3REI - chains C and I of the 10 polymer chains in the assembly; structure by X-ray diffraction, 2.65 A resolution.

Chain C:
Name: Histone H2A type1
Source organism: Xenopus laevis
UniProt: P06897 (H2A1_XENLA); residues 1-129 here correspond to UniProt positions 2-130 (UniProt number = residue number + 1)
Chain sequence (129 residues; numbered 1 to 129; the number before each row is that of its first residue):
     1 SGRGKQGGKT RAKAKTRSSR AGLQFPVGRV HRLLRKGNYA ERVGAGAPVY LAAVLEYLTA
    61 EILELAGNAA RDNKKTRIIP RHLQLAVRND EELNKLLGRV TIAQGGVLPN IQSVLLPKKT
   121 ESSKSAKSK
Not modelled in the structure: 1-13, 120-129
Sequence notes: variant Arg99 (Gly100 in P06897), Ser123 (Ala124 in P06897)
Curated features (UniProtKB/Swiss-Prot):
  - modified residue: Ser1 (N-acetylserine), Lys5 (N6-(2-hydroxyisobutyryl)lysine), Lys9 (N6-(2-hydroxyisobutyryl)lysine), Lys36 (N6-(2-hydroxyisobutyryl)lysine), Lys74 (N6-(2-hydroxyisobutyryl)lysine), Lys75 (N6-(2-hydroxyisobutyryl)lysine), Lys95 (N6-(2-hydroxyisobutyryl)lysine), Gln104 (N5-methylglutamine), Lys118 (N6-(2-hydroxyisobutyryl)lysine)
  - cross-link (Glycyl lysine isopeptide (Lys-Gly)): Lys13 (interchain with G-Cter in ubiquitin), Lys15 (interchain with G-Cter in ubiquitin), Lys119 (interchain with G-Cter in ubiquitin)

Chain I:
Molecule: 145-nt DNA strand
Sequence (145 nucleotides; each row starts with the number of its first residue; numbers below 1 keep their minus sign (DA-72 is residue -72)):
   -72 ATCAATATCC ACCTGCAGAT ACTACCAAAA GTGTATTTGG AAACTGCTCC ATCAAAAGGC
   -12 ATGTTCAGCT GAATCAGCTG AACATGCCTT TTGATGGAGC AGTTTCCAAA TACACTTTTG
    48 GTAGTATCTG CAGGTGGATA TTGAT
Metal / ion sites: platinum (II) ion site 1 near DG-55 (its only coordinating residue here); platinum (II) ion site 2 near DG-42 (its only coordinating residue here); platinum (II) ion site 3 near DG-34 (its only coordinating residue here); platinum (II) ion site 4 near DG-33 (its only coordinating residue here); platinum (II) ion site 5 near DG-15 (its only coordinating residue here); platinum (II) ion site 6 near DG-5 (its only coordinating residue here); platinum (II) ion site 7 near DG4 (its only coordinating residue here); platinum (II) ion site 8 near DG7 (its only coordinating residue here); platinum (II) ion site 9 near DG23 (its only coordinating residue here); platinum (II) ion site 10 near DG26 (its only coordinating residue here); platinum (II) ion site 11 near DA28 (its only coordinating residue here); platinum (II) ion site 12 near DG47 (its only coordinating residue here); 3 more platinum (II) ion sites not listed

Interface between chain C and chain I:
Contacting residue pairs (14):
  Ala14(C) - DG-42(I)  phosphate contact
  Ala14(C) - DT-41(I)  phosphate contact
  Lys15(C) - DT-41(I)  hydrogen bond to the phosphate
  Thr16(C) - DG-42(I)  phosphate contact
  Arg17(C) - DG-42(I)  salt bridge to the phosphate
  Arg20(C) - DT-41(I)  salt bridge to the phosphate
  Gly28(C) - DA-43(I)  phosphate contact
  Gly28(C) - DG-42(I)  phosphate contact
  Arg29(C) - DA-43(I)  hydrogen bond to the phosphate
  Arg32(C) - DA-44(I)  hydrogen bond to the phosphate
  Arg32(C) - DA-43(I)  salt bridge to the phosphate
  Arg42(C) - DT-35(I)  sugar contact
  Arg42(C) - DG-34(I)  sugar contact
  Arg77(C) - DA-54(I)  sugar contact
Other interface residues (no listed pair), chain C (11 interface residues in all): Ser18

Overview:
The interface between chain C and chain I involves 11 residues on one side and 7 on the other, with 3 hydrogen
bonds and 3 salt bridges. Polar contacts include Lys15(C)-DT-41(I), Arg29(C)-DA-43(I) and Arg32(C)-DA-44(I).
Chain C is Histone H2A type1 (Xenopus laevis) and chain I is a 145-nt DNA strand; the structure, 2.65 Angstrom
Crystal Structure of the Nucleosome Core Particle Assembled with a 145 bp Alpha-Satellite DNA ..., was
determined by X-ray diffraction, deposited together with 3REH, 3REJ, 3REK and 3REL.
